2F16 - chains O and U of the 28 polymer chains in the assembly; structure by X-ray diffraction, 2.80 A resolution.

# Chain O
Name: Proteasome component Y7
Organism: Saccharomyces cerevisiae
Notes: EC 3.4.25.1
Reference sequence: P23639 (PSA2_YEAST); the construct lacks a stretch of the UniProt sequence and is renumbered around it, so the offset changes along the chain: 4-102 = UniProt 1-99; 103-147 = UniProt 101-145; 148-200 = UniProt 147-199; 202-209 = UniProt 200-207; 2 more segments
Amino-acid sequence (250 residues; numbered 4 to 236 plus 18 insertion-coded residues; 1 number in that range is skipped by the numbering (no residue carries it; nothing is unmodelled there); the number before each row is that of its first residue; a row labelled like 21A-21B holds insertion residues (21A, then the next letters in order)):
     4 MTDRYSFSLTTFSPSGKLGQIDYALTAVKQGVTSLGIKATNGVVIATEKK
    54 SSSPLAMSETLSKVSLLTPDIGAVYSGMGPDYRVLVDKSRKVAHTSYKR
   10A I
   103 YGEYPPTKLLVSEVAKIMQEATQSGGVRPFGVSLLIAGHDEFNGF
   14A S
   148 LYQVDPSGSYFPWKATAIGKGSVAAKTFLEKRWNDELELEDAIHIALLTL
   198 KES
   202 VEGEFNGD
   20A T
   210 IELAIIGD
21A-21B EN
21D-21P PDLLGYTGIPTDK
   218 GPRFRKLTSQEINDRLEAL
Curated features (UniProtKB/Swiss-Prot):
  - cross-link: Lys110 (Glycyl lysine isopeptide (Lys-Gly) (interchain with G-Cter in ubiquitin))

# Chain U
Name: Proteasome component C7-alpha
Organism: Saccharomyces cerevisiae
Notes: EC 3.4.25.1
Reference sequence: P21243 (PSA6_YEAST); the construct lacks a stretch of the UniProt sequence and is renumbered around it, so the offset changes along the chain: 6-34 = UniProt 10-38; 35-143 = UniProt 40-148; 144-179 = UniProt 150-185; 186-218 = UniProt 199-231; 1 more segments
Amino-acid sequence (243 residues; numbered 6 to 240 plus 14 insertion-coded residues; 6 numbers in that range are skipped by the numbering (no residue carries them; nothing is unmodelled there); the number before each row is that of its first residue; a row labelled like 17A-17E holds insertion residues (17A, then the next letters in order)):
     6 AGYDRHITIFSPEGRLYQVEYAFKATNQT
   34A N
    35 INSLAVRGKDCTVVISQKKVPDKLLDPTTVSYIFCISRTIGMVVNGPIPD
    85 ARNAALRAKAEAAEFRYKYGYDMPCDVLAKRMANLSQIYTQRAYMRPLGV
   135 ILTFVSVDE
   14A E
   144 LGPSIYKTDPAGYYVGYKATATGPKQQEITTNLENH
17A-17E FKKSK
18A-18D IDHI
   184 N
18G-18H EE
   18M S
   186 WEKVVEFAITHMIDALGTEFSKNDLEVGVATKD
   220 KFFTLSAENIEERLVAIAEQD

# Interface between chain O and chain U
Contacting residue pairs - 68 pairs, chain O then chain U:
  Asp6(O) with Arg126(U), salt bridge; Tyr128(U)
  Tyr8(O) with Ile12(U); Ala127(U); Tyr128(U), hydrophobic
  Leu12(O) with Ile14(U), hydrophobic; Ala127(U), hydrophobic
  Gln23(O) with Ile14(U); Phe15(U), hydrogen bond (side chain-backbone)
  Tyr26(O) with Phe15(U), hydrophobic; Ser16(U); Pro17(U), hydrophobic; Gly19(U)
  Ala27(O) with Phe15(U), hydrophobic
  Thr29(O) with Pro17(U); Glu18(U)
  Ala30(O) with Gly19(U)
  Ser55(O) with Tyr156(U)
  Pro57(O) with Lys161(U), hydrogen bond (backbone-side chain); Glu177(U)
  Leu58(O) with Phe17A(U), hydrophobic; Tyr160(U); Lys161(U), hydrogen bond (backbone-backbone); Ala162(U); Thr173(U); Glu177(U)
  Ala59(O) with Gly159(U); Tyr160(U), hydrophobic; Lys161(U)
  Met60(O) with Tyr149(U); Val158(U); Gly159(U), hydrogen bond (backbone-backbone); Tyr160(U); Lys161(U)
  Thr63(O) with Tyr149(U); Val158(U); Gly159(U), hydrogen bond (side chain-backbone)
  Leu64(O) with Tyr156(U)
  Met81(O) with Phe15(U), hydrophobic; Leu21(U), hydrophobic
  Pro83(O) with Gln121(U); Ala154(U); Gly155(U); Tyr156(U)
  Asp84(O) with Gln121(U)
  Arg86(O) with Ala117(U); Asn118(U); Gly155(U), hydrogen bond (side chain-backbone); Tyr157(U)
  Val87(O) with Asn118(U); Gln121(U)
  Asp90(O) with Lys114(U), salt bridge; Asn118(U)
  Ala123(O) with Gln125(U)
  Gly127(O) with Arg126(U)
  Gly128(O) with Gln125(U); Arg126(U); Ala127(U), hydrogen bond (backbone-backbone)
  Val129(O) with Gln125(U); Arg126(U)
  Arg130(O) with Thr13(U); Phe15(U); Leu21(U); Thr124(U), hydrogen bond (side chain-backbone); Gln125(U), hydrogen bond (backbone-backbone)
  Pro131(O) with Phe15(U)
  Phe132(O) with Gln125(U)
  Gly133(O) with Phe15(U)
Also at the interface, not in a pair above, chain O (32 interface residues in all): Thr5, Gln33, Ser56
Also at the interface, not in a pair above, chain U (34 interface residues in all): Arg41, Thr163, Leu176

# Overview
32 residues of chain O face 34 of chain U across their interface, with 9 hydrogen bonds and 2 salt bridges.
Among the polar pairs are Asp6(O)-Arg126(U), Asp90(O)-Lys114(U) and Gln23(O)-Phe15(U).
Chain O is Proteasome component Y7 and chain U is Proteasome component C7-alpha, both from Saccharomyces
cerevisiae; the structure, Crystal structure of the yeast 20S proteasome in complex with bortezomib, was
determined by X-ray diffraction.
